Entry 2IHV (X-ray diffraction, 2.30 A resolution); this record covers chains A and D of the 4 polymer chains in the assembly.

# Chain A (and D)
Name: Carboxyethylarginine synthase
Organism: Streptomyces clavuligerus
Notes: EC 2.5.1.66; chain D of this document is another copy of the same molecule, construct and numbering; everything in this record applies to it too
UniProt: Q9LCV9 (Q9LCV9_STRCL); numbering as in UniProt (aligned over 1-573)
Amino-acid sequence (573 residues; each row starts with the number of its first residue):
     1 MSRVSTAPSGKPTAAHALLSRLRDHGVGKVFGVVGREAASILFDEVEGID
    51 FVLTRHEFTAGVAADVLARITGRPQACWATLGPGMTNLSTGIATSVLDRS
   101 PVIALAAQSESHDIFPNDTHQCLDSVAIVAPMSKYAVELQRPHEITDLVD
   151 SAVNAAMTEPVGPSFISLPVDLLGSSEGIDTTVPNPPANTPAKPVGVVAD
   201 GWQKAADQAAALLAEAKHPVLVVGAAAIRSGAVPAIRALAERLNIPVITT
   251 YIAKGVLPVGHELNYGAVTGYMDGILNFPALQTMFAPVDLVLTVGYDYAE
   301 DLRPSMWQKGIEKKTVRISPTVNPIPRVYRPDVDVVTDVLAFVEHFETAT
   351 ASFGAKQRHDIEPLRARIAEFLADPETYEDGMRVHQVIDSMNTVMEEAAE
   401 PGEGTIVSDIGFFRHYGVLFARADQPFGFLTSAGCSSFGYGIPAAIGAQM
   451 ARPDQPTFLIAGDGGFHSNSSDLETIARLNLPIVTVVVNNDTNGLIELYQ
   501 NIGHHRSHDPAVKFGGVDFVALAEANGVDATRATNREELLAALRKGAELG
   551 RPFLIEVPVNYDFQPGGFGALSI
Not modelled in the structure: 1-10
Ion coordination: K+ site 1: Glu396, Glu397, Ala399; Mg2+: Asp463, Asn490, Thr492 (together with thiamine diphosphate); K+ site 2: Ser468 (shared with 1 residue of chain B)
Residues lining bound ligands:
  - 5-guanidinovaleric acid (GVA; 5-{[amino(imino)methyl]amino}pentanoic acid), molecule 1: Arg36, His120, Gln121
  - 5-guanidinovaleric acid (GVA), molecule 2: Tyr271, Asp301, Arg303, Met306, Ile410, Arg414, His415, Ser436, Leu495, Tyr499, Leu571, Ile573
  - thiamine diphosphate (TPP), molecule 1: Val33, Val34, Gly35, Glu57, Thr80, Pro83, Gly84, Asn87
  - thiamine diphosphate (TPP), molecule 2: Ile410, Gly411, Phe412, Phe413, Ser436, Ser437, Phe438, Gly462, Asp463, Gly464, Gly465, Asn490, Thr492, Asn493, Gly494, Leu495, Ile496, Tyr561
Curated features (UniProtKB/Swiss-Prot):
  - binding site (substrate): Tyr271, Asp301, Arg414, His415, Leu571
  - binding site (thiamine diphosphate): Ile410 to Phe413, Ser436 to Phe438, Gly464, Gly465, Asn490 to Leu495, Tyr561
  - binding site (Mg(2+)): Asp463, Asn490, Thr492

# Interface between chain A and chain D
Contacting residue pairs (7):
  Ser111(A) - Arg141(D)  hydrogen bond (backbone-side chain)
  His112(A) - Arg141(D)
  His112(A) - Glu144(D)
  Gln140(A) - Gln140(D)  hydrogen bond
  Arg141(A) - Ser111(D)  hydrogen bond (side chain-backbone)
  Arg141(A) - His112(D)
  Glu144(A) - His112(D)
Other interface residues (no listed pair), chain A (6 interface residues in all): Glu138
Other interface residues (no listed pair), chain D (6 interface residues in all): Glu138

# Summary
The chain A/chain D interface involves 6 residues from each chain; the contacts include 3 hydrogen bonds.
Polar pairs include Ser111(A)-Arg141(D) and Gln140(A)-Gln140(D). Chain A binds thiamine diphosphate and
5-guanidinovaleric acid.
Chain A and chain D are both Carboxyethylarginine synthase (Streptomyces clavuligerus); the structure,
Carboxyethylarginine synthase from Streptomyces clavuligerus: 5-guanidinovaleric acid complex, was determined
by X-ray diffraction (same publication as 2IHU and 2IHT).
